PDB entry 4Y7L | X-ray diffraction, 1.51 A resolution | chains A and B

# Chain A (and B)
Molecule: Type VI secretion protein IcmF
Organism: Escherichia coli 2-156-04_S3_C3
Notes: fragment: C-terminal domain; chain B of this document is another copy of the same molecule, construct and numbering; everything in this record applies to it too
UniProtKB: A0A070IVV8 (A0A070IVV8_ECOLX); residue numbers follow UniProt; this construct covers 868-1107
Amino-acid sequence (240 residues; row label = number of the first residue in the row):
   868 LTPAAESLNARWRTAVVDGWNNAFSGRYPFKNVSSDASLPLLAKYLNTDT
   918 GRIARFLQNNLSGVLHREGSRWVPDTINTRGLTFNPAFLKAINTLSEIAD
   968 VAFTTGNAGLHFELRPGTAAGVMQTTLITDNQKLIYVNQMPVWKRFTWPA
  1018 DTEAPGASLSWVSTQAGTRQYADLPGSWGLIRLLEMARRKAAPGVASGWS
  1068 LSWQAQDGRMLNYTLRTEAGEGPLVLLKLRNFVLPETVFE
Unresolved in the structure: 868, 944-947 (chain B: 943)
Ion coordination: Zn2+ site 1 near D916 (its only coordinating residue here); Zn2+ site 2: E1085 (shared with E1085(B) of chain B)

# Chain A / chain B interface
Pairs across the interface (38):
  N914(A) with D1018(B)
  T915(A) with D1018(B)
  D916(A) with D1018(B), hydrogen bond (backbone-side chain); T1019(B); E1020(B)
  T917(A) with D1018(B), hydrogen bond; T1019(B)
  R922(A) with E1020(B)
  Q925(A) with E1020(B)
  T971(A) with T1014(B); A1017(B); D1018(B), hydrogen bond (backbone-backbone)
  T972(A) with A975(B); G976(B); T1014(B); P1016(B)
  G973(A) with D1018(B)
  N974(A) with N974(B)
  A975(A) with T972(B)
  G976(A) with T972(B)
  H978(A) with H978(B), hydrogen bond; E1085(B)
  T1014(A) with T971(B); T972(B)
  P1016(A) with T972(B)
  A1017(A) with T971(B)
  D1018(A) with N914(B); T915(B), hydrogen bond (side chain-backbone); D916(B), hydrogen bond (side chain-backbone); T917(B), hydrogen bond; T971(B), hydrogen bond (backbone-backbone); G973(B)
  T1019(A) with D916(B); T917(B)
  E1020(A) with D916(B); Q925(B)
  E1085(A) with H978(B); E1085(B)
Also at the interface, not in a pair above, chain A (21 interface residues in all): R1012
Also at the interface, not in a pair above, chain B (20 interface residues in all): F970

# Overview
The interface between chain A and chain B involves 21 residues on one side and 20 on the other; the contacts
include 8 hydrogen bonds. Polar pairs include D916(A)-D1018(B), T917(A)-D1018(B) and H978(A)-H978(B).
Both chains are Type VI secretion protein IcmF (Escherichia coli 2-156-04_S3_C3). Entry 4Y7L (T6SS protein
TssM C-terminal domain (869-1107) from EAEC) was determined by X-ray diffraction, deposited together with 4Y7M
and 4Y7O.
